PDB entry 8WJN | electron microscopy, 5.58 A resolution (low resolution: residue-level contacts below are approximate; hydrogen-bond / salt-bridge calls are withheld) | chains A and F of the 5 polymer chains in the assembly

# Chain A
Molecule: Structural maintenance of chromosomes protein 5
From: Saccharomyces cerevisiae S288C
Reference sequence: Q08204 (SMC5_YEAST); residues 1-1093 here = UniProt positions 1-1093
Amino-acid sequence (1093 residues; numbered 1 to 1093; the number before each row is that of its first residue):
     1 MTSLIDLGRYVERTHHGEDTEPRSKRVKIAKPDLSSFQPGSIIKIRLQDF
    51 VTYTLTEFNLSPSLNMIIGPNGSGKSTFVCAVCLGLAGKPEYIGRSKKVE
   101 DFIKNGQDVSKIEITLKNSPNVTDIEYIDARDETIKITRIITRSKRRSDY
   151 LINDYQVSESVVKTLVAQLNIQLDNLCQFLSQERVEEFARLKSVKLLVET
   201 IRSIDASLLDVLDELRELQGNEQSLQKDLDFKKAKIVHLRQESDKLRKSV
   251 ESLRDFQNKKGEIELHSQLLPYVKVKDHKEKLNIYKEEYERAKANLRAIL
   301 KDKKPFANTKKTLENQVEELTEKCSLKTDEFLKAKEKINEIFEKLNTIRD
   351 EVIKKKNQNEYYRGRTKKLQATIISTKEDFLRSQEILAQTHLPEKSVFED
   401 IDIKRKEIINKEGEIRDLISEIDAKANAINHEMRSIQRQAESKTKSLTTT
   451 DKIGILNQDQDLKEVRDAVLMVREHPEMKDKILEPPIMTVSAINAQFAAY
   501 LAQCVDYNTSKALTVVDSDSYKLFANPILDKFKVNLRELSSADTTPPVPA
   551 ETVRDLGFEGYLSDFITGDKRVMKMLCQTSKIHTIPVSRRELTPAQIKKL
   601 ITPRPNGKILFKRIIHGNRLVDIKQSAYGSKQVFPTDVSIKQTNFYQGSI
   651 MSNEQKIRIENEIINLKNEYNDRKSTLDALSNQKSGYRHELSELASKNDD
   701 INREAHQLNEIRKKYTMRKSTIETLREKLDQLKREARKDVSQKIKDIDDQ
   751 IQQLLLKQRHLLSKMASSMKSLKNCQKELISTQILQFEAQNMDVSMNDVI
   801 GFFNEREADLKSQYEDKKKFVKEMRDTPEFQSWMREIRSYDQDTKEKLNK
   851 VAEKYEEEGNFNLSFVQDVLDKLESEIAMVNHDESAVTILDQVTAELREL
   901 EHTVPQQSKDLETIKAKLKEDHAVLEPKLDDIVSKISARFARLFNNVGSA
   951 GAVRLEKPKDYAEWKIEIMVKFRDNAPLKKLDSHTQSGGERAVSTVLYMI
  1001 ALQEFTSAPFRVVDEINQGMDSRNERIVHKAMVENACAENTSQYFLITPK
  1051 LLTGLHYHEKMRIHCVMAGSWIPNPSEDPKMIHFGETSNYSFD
Disordered / not traced: 1-31, 262-267, 284-820, 1066-1093

# Chain F
Molecule: Non-structural maintenance of chromosomes element 1
From: Saccharomyces cerevisiae S288C
Notes: EC 2.3.2.27
Reference sequence: Q07913 (NSE1_YEAST); residue numbers follow UniProt; this construct covers 1-336
Amino-acid sequence (336 residues; each row starts with the number of its first residue):
     1 MEVHEEQVSAPVTGDATAKYLLQYILSARGICHENALILALMRLETDAST
    51 LNTEWSIQQWVDKLNDYINAINVKLNLLGYKIIRINHGIGRNAVTLKAKQ
   101 NFESFEDNTAIRAHNNDYAVLQSIVLPESNRFFVYVNLASTEETKLATRF
   151 NQNEIEFMKWAIEQFMISGETIVEGPALETSIIVKEVNRILVAATGDSNL
   201 AKWRKFSTFTVGSTNLFQFQELTATDIEDLLLRLCELKWFYRTQEGKFGI
   251 DLRCIAELEEYLTSMYNLNTCQNCHKLAIQGVRCGNESCREENEETGENS
   301 LSQIWHVDCFKHYITHVSKNCDRCGSSLITEGVYVI
Disordered / not traced: 1-10, 104-116
UniProt features mapped onto this chain:
  - zinc finger: Leu-268 to Ser-327 (RING-type)

# Chain A / chain F interface
Residue-residue contacts - 17 pairs, chain A then chain F:
  Ser-937(A) with Thr-223(F)
  Phe-944(A) with Gln-218(F)
  Asn-945(A) with Gln-218(F); Phe-219(F)
  Gly-948(A) with Gln-218(F)
  Ser-949(A) with Gln-218(F)
  Ala-950(A) with Phe-217(F)
  Gly-951(A) with Ala-224(F)
  Ala-952(A) with Ala-224(F); Thr-225(F)
  Lys-971(A) with Phe-217(F)
  Asp-974(A) with Ser-213(F); Thr-214(F); Lys-247(F)
  Asn-975(A) with Glu-245(F); Gly-246(F)
  Leu-978(A) with Glu-228(F)

# Summary
The chain A/chain F interface involves 12 residues from each chain.
Here chain A is Structural maintenance of chromosomes protein 5 and chain F is Non-structural maintenance of
chromosomes element 1, both from Saccharomyces cerevisiae S288C. Entry 8WJN (Cryo-EM structure of 6-subunit
Smc5/6 head region) was determined by electron microscopy (same publication as 7YLM, 7YMD, 7YQH, 8HQS, 8I13,
8I21 and 6 further entries).
